PDB entry 1Q63 | X-ray diffraction, 1.85 A resolution | chain A

[Chain A]
Molecule: Queuine tRNA-ribosyltransferase
Organism: Zymomonas mobilis
Notes: EC 2.4.2.29
UniProtKB: P28720 (TGT_ZYMMO); residues 1-386 here correspond to UniProt positions 0-385 (UniProt number = residue number - 1)
Amino-acid sequence (386 residues; each row starts with the number of its first residue):
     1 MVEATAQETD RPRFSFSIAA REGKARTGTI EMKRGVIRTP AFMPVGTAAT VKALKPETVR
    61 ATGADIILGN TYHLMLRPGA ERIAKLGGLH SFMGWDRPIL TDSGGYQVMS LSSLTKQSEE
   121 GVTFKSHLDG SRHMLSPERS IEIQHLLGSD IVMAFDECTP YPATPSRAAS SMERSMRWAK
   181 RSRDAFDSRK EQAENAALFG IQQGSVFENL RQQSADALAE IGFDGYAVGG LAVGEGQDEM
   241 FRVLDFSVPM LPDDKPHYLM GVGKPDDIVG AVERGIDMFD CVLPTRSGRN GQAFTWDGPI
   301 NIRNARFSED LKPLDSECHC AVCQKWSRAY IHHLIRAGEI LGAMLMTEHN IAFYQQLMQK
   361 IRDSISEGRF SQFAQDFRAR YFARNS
Not modelled in the structure: 1-10, 113-114, 128-131, 383-386
Bound ions: Zn2+: C318, C320, C323, H349
Residues lining bound ligands: AIQ (2,6-diamino-8-(1H-imidazol-2-ylsulfanylmethyl)-3H-quinazoline-4-one): V45, L68, N70, D102, S103, Y106, Q107, D156, C158, I201, Q203, G229, G230, L231, A232, Y258, M260, G261, D280, V282

[Overview]
Ligands of chain A: compound AIQ. The Zn2+ site is built by C318, C320, C323 and H349.
Chain A is Queuine tRNA-ribosyltransferase (Zymomonas mobilis); the structure, CRYSTAL STRUCTURE OF TGT IN
COMPLEX WITH 2,6-Diamino-8-(1H-imidazol-2-ylsulfanylmethyl)-3H-quinazoline-4-one crystallized at pH 5.5, was
determined by X-ray diffraction (same publication as 1Q4W, 1Q65, 1Q66 and 1R5Y).
